4JZV - chains A and C; structure by X-ray diffraction, 2.20 A resolution.

[Chain A]
Molecule: RNA pyrophosphohydrolase
Source organism: Bacillus subtilis subsp. subtilis
Notes: EC 3.6.1.55
UniProtKB: O35013 (YTKD_BACSU); residue numbers follow UniProt; this construct covers 1-158
Sequence (158 residues; numbered 1 to 158; the number before each row is that of its first residue):
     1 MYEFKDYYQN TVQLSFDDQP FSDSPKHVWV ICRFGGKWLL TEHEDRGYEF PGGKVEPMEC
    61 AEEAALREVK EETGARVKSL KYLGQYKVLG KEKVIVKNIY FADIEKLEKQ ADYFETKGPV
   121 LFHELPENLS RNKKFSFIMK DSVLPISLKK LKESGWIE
Metal / ion sites: Mg2+ site 1: Gly-52, Glu-72 (shared with GCP_1(C) of chain C); Mg2+ site 2: Glu-68, Glu-72, Glu-115 (shared with GCP_1(C) of chain C)
UniProt features mapped onto this chain:
  - motif: Gly-53 to Gly-74 (Nudix box)
  - binding site (Mg(2+)): Glu-68, Glu-72
From the paper describing this entry:
  - Mg2+ coordination: Glu-68, Glu-72, Glu-115
  - catalytic residues: Glu-68, Glu-115 (proposed by the authors, not directly observed)
  - binding site for the 2-nt RNA strand (chain C): Tyr-8

[Chain C]
Molecule: 2-nt RNA strand
Sequence (2 nucleotides; each row starts with the number of its first residue):
     1 XG
Modified / non-standard residues: GCP (phosphomethylphosphonic acid guanylate ester) at position 1
Metal / ion sites: Mg2+ site 1: GCP_1 (shared with Gly-52(A), Glu-72(A) of chain A)

[Interface between chain A and chain C]
Contacting residue pairs - 19 pairs, chain A then chain C:
  Asp-6(A) with G2(C), hydrogen bond to the base
  Val-12(A) with G2(C), base contact
  His-27(A) with G2(C), salt bridge to the phosphate
  His-43(A) with GCP_1(C)
  Arg-46(A) with GCP_1(C)
  Gly-52(A) with GCP_1(C)
  Gly-53(A) with GCP_1(C)
  Lys-54(A) with GCP_1(C); G2(C), salt bridge to the phosphate
  Glu-68(A) with GCP_1(C)
  Glu-72(A) with GCP_1(C)
  Tyr-86(A) with G2(C), hydrogen bond to the base
  Val-88(A) with G2(C), base contact
  Ile-95(A) with G2(C), base contact
  Lys-97(A) with G2(C), hydrogen bond to the base
  Glu-115(A) with GCP_1(C)
  Phe-137(A) with G2(C), sugar contact
  Ile-138(A) with G2(C), base contact
  Asp-141(A) with G2(C), hydrogen bond to the base
Other interface residues (no listed pair), chain A (21 interface residues in all): Tyr-8, Asn-10, Arg-67

[In short]
Chain A and chain C form an interface of 21 and 2 residues respectively; the contacts include 4 hydrogen bonds
and 2 salt bridges. Among the polar pairs are Asp-6(A)/G2(C), Tyr-86(A)/G2(C) and Lys-97(A)/G2(C). The paper
reports catalytic residues Glu-68(A) and Glu-115(A); a binding site for the 2-nt RNA strand (chain C) at
Tyr-8(A).
Here chain A is RNA pyrophosphohydrolase (Bacillus subtilis subsp. subtilis) and chain C is a 2-nt RNA strand.
Entry 4JZV (Crystal structure of the Bacillus subtilis pyrophosphohydrolase BsRppH bound to a non-hydrolysable
triphosphorylated dinucleotide RNA (pcp-pGpG) ...) was determined by X-ray diffraction, deposited together
with 4JZS, 4JZU and 4JZT.
